PDB entry 5UXO | X-ray diffraction, 2.35 A resolution | chain A

Chain A:
Name: Phospho-2-dehydro-3-deoxyheptonate aldolase
Source organism: Pseudomonas aeruginosa (strain ATCC 15692 / DSM 22644 / CIP 104116 / JCM 14847 / LMG 12228 / 1C / PRS 101 / PAO1)
Notes: EC 2.5.1.54
UniProtKB: Q9I000 (Q9I000_PSEAE); residues 2-448 here = UniProt positions 2-448
Chain sequence (453 residues; each row starts with the number of its first residue; numbers below 1 keep their minus sign (Gly-4 is residue -4)):
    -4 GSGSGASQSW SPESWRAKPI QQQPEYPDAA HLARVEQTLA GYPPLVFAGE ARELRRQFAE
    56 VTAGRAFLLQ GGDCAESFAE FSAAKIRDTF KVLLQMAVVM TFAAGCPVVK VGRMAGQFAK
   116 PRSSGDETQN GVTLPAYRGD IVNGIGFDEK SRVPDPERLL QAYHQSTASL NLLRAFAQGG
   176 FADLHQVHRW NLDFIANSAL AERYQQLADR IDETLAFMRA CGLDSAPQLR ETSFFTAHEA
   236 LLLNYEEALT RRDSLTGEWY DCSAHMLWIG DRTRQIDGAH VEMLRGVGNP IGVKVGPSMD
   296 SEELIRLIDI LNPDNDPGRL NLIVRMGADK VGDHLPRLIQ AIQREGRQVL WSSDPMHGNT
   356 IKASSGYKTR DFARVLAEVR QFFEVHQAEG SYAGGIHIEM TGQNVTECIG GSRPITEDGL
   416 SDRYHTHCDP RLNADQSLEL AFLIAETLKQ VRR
Disordered / not traced: -4 to 3, 406-417
Sequence notes: expression tag (-4 to 1)
Disulfides: Cys69-Cys423
Bound ions: Co2+: His352, Glu394
Residues lining bound ligands: phosphoenolpyruvate (PEP): Cys69, Arg108, Gln112, Pro116, Glu234, Trp263, Gly265, Asp266, Arg267, Lys289, Arg320, Asp349, His352, Glu394

Summary:
Chain A binds phosphoenolpyruvate. His352 and Glu394 coordinate Co2+.
Chain A is Phospho-2-dehydro-3-deoxyheptonate aldolase (Pseudomonas aeruginosa (strain ATCC 15692 / DSM 22644
/ CIP 104116 / JCM 14847 / LMG 12228 / 1C / PRS 101 / PAO1)); the structure, Type II DAH7PS from Pseudomonas
aeruginosa, was determined by X-ray diffraction, deposited together with 5UXN.
